6G11 - chains A and B of the 3 polymer chains in the assembly; structure by X-ray diffraction, 1.90 A resolution.

Chain A (and B):
Protein: Resistance protein Pikp-1
Organism: Oryza sativa subsp. japonica
Notes: chain B of this document is another copy of the same molecule, construct and numbering; everything in this record applies to it too
Reference sequence: E9KPB5 (E9KPB5_ORYSJ); residues 186-263 here = UniProt positions 186-263
Amino-acid sequence (80 residues; row label = number of the first residue in the row):
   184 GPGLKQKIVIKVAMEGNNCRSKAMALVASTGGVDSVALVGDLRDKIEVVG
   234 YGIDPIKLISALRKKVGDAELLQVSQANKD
Unresolved in the structure: 184-187, 198-200, 261-263 (chain B: 184-187, 198-200)
Construct notes: expression tag (184-185)
From the paper describing this entry:
  - conformationally variable residues (loop rearrangement): Ser258 to Asn261

Chain A / chain B interface:
Pairs across the interface (25):
  Ser204(A) with Ser212(B), hydrogen bond (side chain-backbone)
  Met207(A) with Ala211(B); Asp217(B)
  Ala208(A) with Ala208(B); Ser212(B)
  Ala211(A) with Met207(B); Ala208(B); Ala211(B), hydrophobic
  Ser212(A) with Ser204(B); Ala208(B)
  Val216(A) with Leu221(B)
  Asp217(A) with Met207(B); Ala220(B); Leu221(B), hydrogen bond (backbone-backbone); Arg226(B), salt bridge
  Ser218(A) with Val219(B); Ala220(B)
  Val219(A) with Ser218(B); Val219(B), hydrogen bond (backbone-backbone)
  Ala220(A) with Asp217(B); Ser218(B)
  Leu221(A) with Val216(B); Asp217(B), hydrogen bond (backbone-backbone)
  Arg226(A) with Val216(B); Asp217(B), salt bridge
Interface residues without a listed pair, chain B (13 interface residues in all): Thr213

Overview:
12 residues of chain A and 13 residues of chain B are in contact, with 4 hydrogen bonds and 2 salt bridges.
Among the polar pairs are Asp217(A)-Arg226(B), Ser204(A)-Ser212(B) and Asp217(A)-Leu221(B). The paper reports
conformational variability at Ser258(A).
Chain A and chain B are both Resistance protein Pikp-1 (Oryza sativa subsp. japonica); the structure, Complex
of rice blast (Magnaporthe oryzae) effector protein AVR-PikE with the HMA domain of Pikp-1 from ..., was
determined by X-ray diffraction (same publication as 6FU9, 6FUB, 6FUD and 6G10).
